Entry 3J5M (electron microscopy, 5.80 A resolution (low resolution: residue-level contacts below are approximate; hydrogen-bond / salt-bridge calls are withheld)); this record covers chains A and C of the 12 polymer chains in the assembly.

Chain A:
Molecule: BG505 SOSIP gp120
From: Human immunodeficiency virus 1
UniProtKB: Q2N0S6 (Q2N0S6_9HIV1); the construct has insertions or renumbered stretches relative to UniProt, so the offset changes along the chain: 31-145 = UniProt 30-144; 154-178 = UniProt 145-169; 191-309 = UniProt 190-308; 311-397 = UniProt 309-395; 1 more segments
Chain sequence (475 residues; each row starts with the number of its first residue; note: 22 numbers in that range are skipped by the numbering (no residue carries them; nothing is unmodelled there); a row labelled like 178A-178T holds insertion residues (178A, then the next letters in order)):
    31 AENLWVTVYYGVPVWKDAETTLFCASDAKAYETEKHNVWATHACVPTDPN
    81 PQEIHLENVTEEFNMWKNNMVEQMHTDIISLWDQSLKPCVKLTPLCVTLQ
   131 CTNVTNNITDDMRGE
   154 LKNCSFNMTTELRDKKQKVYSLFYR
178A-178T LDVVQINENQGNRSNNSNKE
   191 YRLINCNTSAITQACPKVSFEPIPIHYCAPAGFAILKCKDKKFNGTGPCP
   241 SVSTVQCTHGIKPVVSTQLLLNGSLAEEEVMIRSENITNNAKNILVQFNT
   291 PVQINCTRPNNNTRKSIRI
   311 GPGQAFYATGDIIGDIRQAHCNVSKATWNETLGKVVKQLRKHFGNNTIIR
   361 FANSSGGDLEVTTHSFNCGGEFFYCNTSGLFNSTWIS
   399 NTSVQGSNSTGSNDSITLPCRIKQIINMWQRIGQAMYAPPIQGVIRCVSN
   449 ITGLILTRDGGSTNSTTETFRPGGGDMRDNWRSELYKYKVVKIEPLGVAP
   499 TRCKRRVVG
Not modelled in the structure: 31-43, 178A-178T, 399-410, 493-507
Construct notes: engineered mutation Asn332 (Thr330 in Q2N0S6), Cys501 (Ala498 in Q2N0S6)
Cystine bridges: Cys54-Cys74, Cys119-Cys205, Cys126-Cys196, Cys131-Cys157, Cys218-Cys247, Cys228-Cys239, Cys296-Cys331, Cys378-Cys445, Cys385-Cys418
From the paper describing this entry:
  - post-translational modification sites: Asn156, Asn160, Asn197, Asn276, Asn301, Asn363, Asn386

Chain C:
Molecule: PGV04 light chain
From: Homo sapiens
Notes: fragment: Fab
Chain sequence (208 residues; each row starts with the number of its first residue; note: 6 numbers in that range are skipped by the numbering (no residue carries them; nothing is unmodelled there)):
     1 EIVLTQSPGTLSLSPGETASLSCTAAS
    30 YGHMTWYQKKPGQPPKLLIFATSKRASGIPDRFSGSQFGKQYTLTITRME
    80 PEDFARYYCQQL
    96 EFFGQGTRLEIRRTVAAPSVFIFPPSDEQLKSGTASVVCLLNNFYPREAK
   146 VQWKVDNALQSGNSQESVTEQDSKDSTYSLSSTLTLSKADYEKHKVYACE
   196 VTHQGLSSPVTKSFNRGEC
Cystine bridges: Cys23-Cys88, Cys134-Cys194

Chain A / chain C interface:
Pairs across the interface (7):
  Asn279(A) with Leu91(C)
  Asn280(A) with Glu96(C)
  Asp457(A) with Glu96(C)
  Gly458(A) with Glu96(C)
  Gly459(A) with Phe97(C)
  Thr461(A) with Glu1(C); Ile2(C)
Also at the interface, not in a pair above, chain A (7 interface residues in all): Thr278

In short:
7 residues of chain A and 5 residues of chain C are in contact. The paper reports modification sites
Asn156(A), Asn160(A) and Asn197(A) among others.
Chain A is BG505 SOSIP gp120 (Human immunodeficiency virus 1) and chain C is PGV04 light chain (Homo sapiens);
the structure, Cryo-EM structure of the BG505 SOSIP.664 HIV-1 Env trimer with 3 PGV04 Fabs, was determined by
electron microscopy.
